Entry 8ICH (X-ray diffraction, 3.30 A resolution); this record covers chains T and A of the 3 polymer chains in the assembly.

# Chain T
Molecule: 8-nt DNA strand
Sequence (8 nucleotides; numbered 1 to 8; the number before each row is that of its first residue):
     1 CATTAGAA

# Chain A
Molecule: Protein (DNA polymerase beta (e.c.2.7.7.7))
From: Homo sapiens
UniProt: P06746 (DPOB_HUMAN); residues 2-335 here correspond to UniProt positions 1-334 (UniProt number = residue number - 1)
Amino-acid sequence (335 residues; row label = number of the first residue in the row):
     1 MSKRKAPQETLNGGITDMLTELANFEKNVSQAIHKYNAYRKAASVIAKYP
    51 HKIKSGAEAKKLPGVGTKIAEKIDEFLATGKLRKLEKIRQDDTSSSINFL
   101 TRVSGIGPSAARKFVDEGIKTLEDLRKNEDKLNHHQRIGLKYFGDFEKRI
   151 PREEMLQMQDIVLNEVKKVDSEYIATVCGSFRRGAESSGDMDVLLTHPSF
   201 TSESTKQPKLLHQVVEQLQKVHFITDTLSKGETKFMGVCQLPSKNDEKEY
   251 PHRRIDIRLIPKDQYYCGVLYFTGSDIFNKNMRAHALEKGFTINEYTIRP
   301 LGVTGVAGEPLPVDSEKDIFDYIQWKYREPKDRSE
Not modelled in the structure: 1-8
Curated features (UniProtKB/Swiss-Prot):
  - binding site (K(+)): Lys-61
  - binding site (Na(+)): Lys-61
Ion coordination: Na+ site 1: Lys-60, Leu-62; Na+ site 2: Thr-101, Val-103, Ile-106 (shared with 1 residue of chain P)

# How chain T and chain A interact
Contacting residue pairs (12):
  DA2(T) with Tyr-296(A), sugar contact
  DT3(T) with Thr-233(A), hydrogen bond to the phosphate; Lys-234(A), phosphate contact
  DT4(T) with Ser-229(A), phosphate contact; Lys-230(A), phosphate contact; Gly-231(A), phosphate contact; Glu-232(A), hydrogen bond to the phosphate; Thr-233(A), hydrogen bond to the phosphate; Lys-234(A), hydrogen bond to the phosphate
  DA5(T) with Ser-229(A), sugar contact; Lys-230(A), phosphate contact
  DG6(T) with Asn-133(A), phosphate contact
Other interface residues (no listed pair), chain T (6 interface residues in all): DC1
Other interface residues (no listed pair), chain A (11 interface residues in all): His-134, Leu-228, Glu-295

# Overview
6 residues of chain T face 11 of chain A across their interface, with 4 hydrogen bonds. Polar contacts include
DT3(T)/Thr-233(A), DT4(T)/Glu-232(A) and DT4(T)/Thr-233(A). Curated annotation (UniProt) lists K+-binding
residue Lys-61(A) and Na+-binding residue Lys-61(A) on chain A.
Here chain T is an 8-nt DNA strand and chain A is Protein (DNA polymerase beta (e.c.2.7.7.7)) (Homo sapiens).
Entry 8ICH (DNA polymerase beta (pol B) (e.c.2.7.7.7) complexed with seven base pairs of DNA; soaked in the
...) was determined by X-ray diffraction, deposited together with 1ZQA, 1ZQB, 1ZQC, 1ZQD, 1ZQE, 1ZQG and 28
further entries.
